8OXY - chains B and C of the 3 polymer chains in the assembly; structure by X-ray diffraction, 2.00 A resolution.

== Chain B ==
Molecule: Antibody fab fragment heavy chain
Organism: Homo sapiens
Notes: antibody fragment or engineered binder
Chain sequence (225 residues; row label = number of the first residue in the row):
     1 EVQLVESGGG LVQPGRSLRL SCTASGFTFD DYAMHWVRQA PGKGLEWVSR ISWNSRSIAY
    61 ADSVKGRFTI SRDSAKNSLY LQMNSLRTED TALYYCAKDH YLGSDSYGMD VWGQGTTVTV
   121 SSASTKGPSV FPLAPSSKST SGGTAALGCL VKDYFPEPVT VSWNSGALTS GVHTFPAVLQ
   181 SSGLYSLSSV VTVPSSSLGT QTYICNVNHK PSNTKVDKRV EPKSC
Not modelled in the structure: 225
Disulfide bonds: Cys22-Cys96, Cys149-Cys205

== Chain C ==
Molecule: Antibody fab fragment light chain
Organism: Homo sapiens
Notes: antibody fragment or engineered binder
Chain sequence (216 residues; row label = number of the first residue in the row):
     1 NFMLTQPHSV SESPGKTVTI SCTRSSGSID SNYVQWYQQR PGSAPTIVIH EDNQRPSGVP
    61 DRFSGSIDTS SNSASLTISG LKTEDEADYY CQSYDPSNVV FGGGTKLTVL GQPKAAPSVT
   121 LFPPSSEELQ ANKATLVCLI SDFYPGAVTV AWKADSSPVK AGVETTTPSK QSNNKYAASS
   181 YLSLTPEQWK SHRSYSCQVT HEGSTVEKTV APTECS
Disulfide bonds: Cys22-Cys91, Cys138-Cys197

== Interface between chain B and chain C ==
Contacting residue pairs (83):
  His35(B) with Val99(C)
  Gln39(B) with Gln39(C), hydrogen bond; Tyr90(C)
  Gly42(B) with Thr167(C), hydrogen bond (backbone-side chain)
  Lys43(B) with Tyr90(C)
  Gly44(B) with Tyr90(C)
  Leu45(B) with Pro45(C), hydrophobic; Tyr90(C), hydrophobic; Phe101(C)
  Trp47(B) with Asn98(C); Val99(C), hydrophobic; Phe101(C)
  Arg50(B) with Pro96(C); Ser97(C), hydrogen bond (side chain-backbone)
  Ala59(B) with Ser97(C)
  Tyr60(B) with Asn98(C)
  Tyr95(B) with Gln39(C), hydrogen bond; Ala44(C), hydrophobic; Pro45(C)
  His100(B) with His50(C); Glu51(C), salt bridge
  Tyr101(B) with Tyr33(C); Gln35(C), hydrogen bond; Glu51(C)
  Ser106(B) with Tyr33(C); Tyr94(C), hydrogen bond
  Tyr107(B) with Gln35(C), hydrogen bond (backbone-side chain); Gln92(C), hydrogen bond (backbone-side chain); Tyr94(C); Val99(C), hydrophobic
  Gly108(B) with Gln35(C); Tyr37(C); Gln92(C)
  Met109(B) with Tyr37(C), hydrogen bond (backbone-side chain); Val99(C), hydrophobic; Phe101(C), hydrophobic
  Asp110(B) with Ile47(C)
  Trp112(B) with Tyr37(C); Pro45(C); Phe101(C), hydrophobic
  Gly113(B) with Ala44(C)
  Gln114(B) with Ala44(C)
  Phe131(B) with Ser125(C); Glu127(C); Glu128(C)
  Pro132(B) with Ser125(C); Glu127(C)
  Leu133(B) with Phe122(C), hydrophobic; Val137(C), hydrophobic
  Ala134(B) with Phe122(C)
  Ser136(B) with Ser216(C), hydrogen bond (side chain-backbone)
  Ser137(B) with Cys215(C); Ser216(C), hydrogen bond (backbone-backbone)
  Lys138(B) with Cys215(C), hydrogen bond (side chain-backbone); Ser216(C)
  Ala146(B) with Thr120(C); Phe122(C)
  Leu150(B) with Thr135(C); Tyr181(C), hydrophobic
  Lys152(B) with Glu128(C), salt bridge; Lys133(C); Thr135(C)
  His173(B) with Ser169(C); Lys170(C); Gln171(C); Ala177(C)
  Phe175(B) with Leu139(C), hydrophobic; Ala177(C), hydrophobic; Ala178(C); Ser179(C)
  Pro176(B) with Thr166(C); Ser169(C)
  Val178(B) with Glu164(C); Thr166(C)
  Leu179(B) with Glu164(C)
  Leu187(B) with Tyr181(C)
  Ser188(B) with Val137(C); Tyr181(C), hydrogen bond
  Val190(B) with Leu139(C), hydrophobic
  Lys218(B) with Glu127(C)
  Lys223(B) with Pro123(C); Ser216(C), hydrogen bond
  Ser224(B) with Cys215(C), hydrogen bond (backbone-side chain)
Other interface residues (no listed pair), chain B (49 interface residues in all): Val37, Asp105, Leu147, Val172, Ala177, Gln180, Ser181
Other interface residues (no listed pair), chain C (44 interface residues in all): Ser43, Asp95, Ile140, Thr165, Ser172

== Summary ==
The interface between chain B and chain C involves 49 residues on one side and 44 on the other, with 15
hydrogen bonds and 2 salt bridges. Polar contacts include His100(B)-Glu51(C), Lys152(B)-Glu128(C) and
Gln39(B)-Gln39(C).
Here chain B is Antibody fab fragment heavy chain and chain C is Antibody fab fragment light chain, both from
Homo sapiens. Entry 8OXY (Transglutaminase 3 without calcium in complex with DH patient-derived Fab DH63-B02)
was determined by X-ray diffraction, deposited together with 8OXV, 8OXW and 8OXX.
